Entry 3J3Q (electron microscopy); this record covers chains a8 and a9 of the 1356 polymer chains in the assembly.

[Chain a8 (and a9)]
Molecule: capsid protein
From: Human immunodeficiency virus 1
Notes: chain a9 of this document is another copy of the same molecule, construct and numbering; everything in this record applies to it too
UniProtKB: Q79791 (Q79791_9HIV1); residues 1-231 here correspond to UniProt positions 133-363 (UniProt number = residue number + 132)
Sequence (231 residues; row label = number of the first residue in the row):
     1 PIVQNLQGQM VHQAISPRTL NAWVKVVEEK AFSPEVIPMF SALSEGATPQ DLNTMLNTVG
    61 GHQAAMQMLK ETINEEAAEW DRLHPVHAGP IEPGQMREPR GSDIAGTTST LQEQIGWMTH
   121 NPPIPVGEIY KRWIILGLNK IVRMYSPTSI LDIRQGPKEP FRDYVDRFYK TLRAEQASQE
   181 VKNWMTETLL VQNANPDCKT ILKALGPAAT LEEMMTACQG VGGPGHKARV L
Sequence notes: engineered mutation Glu92 (Ala224 in Q79791)
Cystine bridges: Cys198-Cys218

[Interface between chain a8 and chain a9]
Contacting residue pairs (55; chain a8 residue first):
  Gln9(a8) - Gln7(a9)
  Met10(a8) - Gln4(a9)
  Met10(a8) - Asn5(a9)
  Met10(a8) - Leu6(a9)
  Met10(a8) - Gln7(a9)
  Val11(a8) - Gln4(a9)
  Val11(a8) - Asn5(a9)
  His12(a8) - Val3(a9)
  His12(a8) - Gln4(a9)
  Gln13(a8) - Val3(a9)
  Ala14(a8) - Pro1(a9)
  Ala14(a8) - Ile2(a9)
  Ala14(a8) - Glu45(a9)
  Ala14(a8) - Gly46(a9)
  Ile15(a8) - Glu45(a9)
  Pro17(a8) - Thr19(a9)
  Pro17(a8) - Ala42(a9)
  Pro17(a8) - Leu43(a9)
  Arg18(a8) - Ser16(a9)
  Arg18(a8) - Arg18(a9)
  Arg18(a8) - Thr19(a9)
  Leu20(a8) - Ala42(a9)
  Ala31(a8) - Val230(a9)
  Ala31(a8) - Leu231(a9)
  Asp51(a8) - Glu45(a9)
  Thr54(a8) - Glu45(a9)
  Asn57(a8) - Pro38(a9)
  Thr58(a8) - Ala42(a9)
  His62(a8) - Leu231(a9)
  Gln63(a8) - Asp166(a9)
  Ala64(a8) - Val165(a9)
  Ala64(a8) - Asp166(a9)
  Ala64(a8) - Tyr169(a9)
  Ala64(a8) - Leu211(a9)
  Ala65(a8) - Met215(a9)
  Gln67(a8) - Tyr169(a9)
  Gln67(a8) - Arg173(a9)
  Met68(a8) - Leu211(a9)
  Thr110(a8) - Pro123(a9)
  Gln112(a8) - Met10(a9)
  Gln112(a8) - Met118(a9)
  Gln112(a8) - Pro123(a9)
  Thr119(a8) - Gln4(a9)
  Thr119(a8) - Gln7(a9)
  Lys140(a8) - Glu212(a9)
  Met144(a8) - Arg162(a9)
  Met144(a8) - Met215(a9)
  Tyr145(a8) - Arg162(a9)
  Tyr145(a8) - Met215(a9)
  Tyr145(a8) - Arg229(a9)
  Tyr145(a8) - Val230(a9)
  Pro147(a8) - Ala228(a9)
  Thr148(a8) - Lys227(a9)
  Thr148(a8) - Ala228(a9)
  Ser149(a8) - Lys227(a9)
Other interface residues (no listed pair), chain a8 (33 interface residues in all): Glu71, Ile115, Asp152
Other interface residues (no listed pair), chain a9 (33 interface residues in all): Lys170, Thr216

[Overview]
The chain a8/chain a9 interface involves 33 residues from each chain.
Both chains are capsid protein (Human immunodeficiency virus 1). Entry 3J3Q (Atomic-level structure of the
entire HIV-1 capsid) was determined by electron microscopy, deposited together with 3J4F, 3J34 and 3J3Y.
